Entry 6A0I (X-ray diffraction, 2.00 A resolution); this record covers chain A.

# Chain A
Name: Protein N-terminal asparagine amidohydrolase
Organism: Homo sapiens
Notes: EC 3.5.1.-
Reference sequence: Q96AB6 (NTAN1_HUMAN); residues 1-310 here = UniProt positions 1-310
Sequence (318 residues; numbered 1 to 318; the number before each row is that of its first residue):
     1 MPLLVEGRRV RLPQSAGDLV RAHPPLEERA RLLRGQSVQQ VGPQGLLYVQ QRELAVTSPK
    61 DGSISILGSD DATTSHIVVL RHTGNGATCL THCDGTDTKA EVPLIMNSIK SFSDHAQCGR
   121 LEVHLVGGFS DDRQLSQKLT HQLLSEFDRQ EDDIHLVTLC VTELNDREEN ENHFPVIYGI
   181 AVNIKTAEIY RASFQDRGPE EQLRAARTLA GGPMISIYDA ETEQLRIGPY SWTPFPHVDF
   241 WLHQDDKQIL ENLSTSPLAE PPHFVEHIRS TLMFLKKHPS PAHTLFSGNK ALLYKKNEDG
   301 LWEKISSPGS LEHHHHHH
Not modelled in the structure: 1, 307-318
Sequence notes: engineered mutation S75 (Cys in Q96AB6); expression tag (311-318)
From the paper describing this entry:
  - mutagenesis - T73A, T74A, H92A, T255A: abolished catalytic activity
  - mutagenesis - S69A (5-fold), S254A: decreased catalytic activity
  - mutagenesis - E260A: abolished catalytic activity on NRAAA
  - mutagenesis - Q51A: decreased catalytic activity on NRAAA

# Summary
From the paper: T73A, T74A and H92A, among others, abolish catalytic activity; S69A and S254A reduce catalytic
activity; 8 substitutions were tested in all.
Chain A is Protein N-terminal asparagine amidohydrolase (Homo sapiens); the structure, Crystal structure of
human protein N-terminal asparagine amidohydrolase (NTAN1) C75S mutant, was determined by X-ray diffraction
together with 6A0E, 6A0F and 6A0H from the same study.
